Entry 6TAS (electron microscopy, 2.75 A resolution); this record covers chains D and E of the 8 polymer chains in the assembly.

# Chain D (and E)
Protein: Activity-regulated cytoskeleton associated protein 1
Organism: Drosophila melanogaster
Notes: chain E of this document is another copy of the same molecule, construct and numbering; everything in this record applies to it too
UniProt: Q7K1U0 (ARC1_DROME); residues 1-254 here = UniProt positions 1-254
Amino-acid sequence (254 residues; each row starts with the number of its first residue):
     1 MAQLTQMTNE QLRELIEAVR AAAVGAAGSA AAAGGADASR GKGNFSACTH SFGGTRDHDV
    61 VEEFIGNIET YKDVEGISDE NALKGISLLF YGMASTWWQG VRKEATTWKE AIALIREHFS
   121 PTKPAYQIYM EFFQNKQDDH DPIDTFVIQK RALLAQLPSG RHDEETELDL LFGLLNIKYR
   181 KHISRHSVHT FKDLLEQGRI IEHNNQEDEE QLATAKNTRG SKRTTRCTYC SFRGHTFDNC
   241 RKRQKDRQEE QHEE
Not modelled in the structure: 1-40, 205-254 (chain E: 1-40, 206-254)

# Chain D / chain E interface
Contacting residue pairs - 10 pairs, chain D then chain E:
  R56(D) - D144(E)  salt bridge
  L88(D) - T70(E)
  M93(D) - T145(E)
  T96(D) - I148(E)
  T96(D) - A152(E)
  V101(D) - R151(E)
  E104(D) - E164(E)
  E117(D) - K192(E)
  P121(D) - R199(E)
  Q127(D) - H203(E)  hydrogen bond
Also at the interface, not in a pair above, chain D (12 interface residues in all): W97, G100, H118
Also at the interface, not in a pair above, chain E (12 interface residues in all): G66, N67

# Summary
Chain D and chain E each contribute 12 residues to their interface, with 1 hydrogen bond and 1 salt bridge.
Among the polar pairs are R56(D)-D144(E) and Q127(D)-H203(E).
Chain D and chain E are both Activity-regulated cytoskeleton associated protein 1 (Drosophila melanogaster);
the structure, Structure of the two-fold capsomer of the dArc1 capsid, was determined by electron microscopy
(same publication as 6TAP, 6TAQ, 6TAR, 6TAT and 6TAU).
